3N35 - chain A; structure by X-ray diffraction, 2.00 A resolution.

== Chain A ==
Name: Lectin
From: Erythrina corallodendron
Notes: fragment: mECorL
UniProt: P16404 (LEC_ERYCO); residues 1-242 here correspond to UniProt positions 27-268 (UniProt number = residue number + 26)
Chain sequence (242 residues; row label = number of the first residue in the row):
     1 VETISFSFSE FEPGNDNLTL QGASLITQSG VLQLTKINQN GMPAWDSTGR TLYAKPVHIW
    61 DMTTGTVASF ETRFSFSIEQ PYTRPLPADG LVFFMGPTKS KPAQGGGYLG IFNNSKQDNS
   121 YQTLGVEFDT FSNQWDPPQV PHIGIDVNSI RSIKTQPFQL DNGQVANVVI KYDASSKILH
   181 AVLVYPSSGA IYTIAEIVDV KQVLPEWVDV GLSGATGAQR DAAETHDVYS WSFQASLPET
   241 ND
Differences from the reference sequence: conflict Ser24 (Ala50 in P16404); engineered mutation Gly106 (Tyr132 in P16404)
Curated features (UniProtKB/Swiss-Prot):
  - glycosylation (N-linked (GlcNAc...) asparagine): Asn17, Asn113
Metal / ion sites: Mn2+: Glu127, Asp129, Asp136, His142; Ca2+: Asp129, Phe131, Asn133, Asp136
Ligand contacts: 2-acetamido-2-deoxy-alpha-D-galactopyranose (A2G): Ala88, Asp89, Gly105, Gly106, Gly107, Tyr108, Phe131, Asn133, Trp135, Gly217, Ala218, Gln219, Ala222

== Overview ==
Ligands of chain A: 2-acetamido-2-deoxy-alpha-D-galactopyranose. Glu127, Asp129, Asp136 and His142 coordinate
Mn2+. The Ca2+ site is built by Asp129, Phe131, Asn133 and Asp136.
Chain A is Lectin (Erythrina corallodendron); the structure, Erythrina corallodendron lectin mutant (Y106G)
with N-Acetylgalactosamine, was determined by X-ray diffraction together with 3N36 and 3N3H from the same
study.
